8V3V - chains A and B of the 4 polymer chains in the assembly; structure by electron microscopy, 3.60 A resolution.

[Chain A (and B)]
Protein: Acyl-Coenzyme A dehydrogenase family, member 11
Organism: Mus musculus
Notes: chain B of this document is another copy of the same molecule, construct and numbering; everything in this record applies to it too
Reference sequence: A0A0R4J0I6 (A0A0R4J0I6_MOUSE); residues 2-779 here = UniProt positions 2-779
Chain sequence (778 residues; row label = number of the first residue in the row):
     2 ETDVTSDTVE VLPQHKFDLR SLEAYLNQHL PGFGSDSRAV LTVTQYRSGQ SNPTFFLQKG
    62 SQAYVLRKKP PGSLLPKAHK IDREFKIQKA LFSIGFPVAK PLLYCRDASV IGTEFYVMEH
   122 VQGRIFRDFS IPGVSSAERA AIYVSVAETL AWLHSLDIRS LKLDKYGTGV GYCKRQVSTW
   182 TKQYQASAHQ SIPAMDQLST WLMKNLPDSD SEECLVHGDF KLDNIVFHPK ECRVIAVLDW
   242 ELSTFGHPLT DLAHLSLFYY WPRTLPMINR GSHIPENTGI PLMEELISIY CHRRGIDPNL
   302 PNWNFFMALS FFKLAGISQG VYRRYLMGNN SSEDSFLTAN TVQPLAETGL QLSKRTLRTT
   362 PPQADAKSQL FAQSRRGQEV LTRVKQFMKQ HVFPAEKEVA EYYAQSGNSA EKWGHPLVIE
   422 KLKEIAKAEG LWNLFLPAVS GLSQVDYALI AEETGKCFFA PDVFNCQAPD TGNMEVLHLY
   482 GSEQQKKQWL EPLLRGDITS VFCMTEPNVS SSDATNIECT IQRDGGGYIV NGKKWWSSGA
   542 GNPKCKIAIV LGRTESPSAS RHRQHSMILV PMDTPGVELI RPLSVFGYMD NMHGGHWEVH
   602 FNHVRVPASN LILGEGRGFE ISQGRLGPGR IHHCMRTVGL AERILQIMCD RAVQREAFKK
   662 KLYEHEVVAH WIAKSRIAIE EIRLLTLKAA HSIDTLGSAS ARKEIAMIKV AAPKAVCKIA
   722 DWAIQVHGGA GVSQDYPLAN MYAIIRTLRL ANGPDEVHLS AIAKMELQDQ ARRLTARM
Not modelled in the structure: 2-53, 60-65, 70-80, 95-117, 158-171, 209-214, 246-247, 329-338, 364-374, 406-415, 507-519, 525-527, 555-563, 594-596, 613-625, 657-665, 730-736, 751-756, 776-779
Construct notes: engineered mutation Asn753 (Asp in A0A0R4J0I6)
Residues lining bound ligands:
  - FAD (flavin-adenine dinucleotide), molecule 1: Phe503, Cys504, Met505, Thr506, Trp536, Trp537, Ser538, Ser539, His597, Thr748, Glu757, Val758
  - FAD, molecule 2: His666, Val668, Val669, Gln726, Val727, His728, Gly729
Reported in the primary citation:
  - catalytic residues: Asp220 (from molecular simulation)
  - contacts within the chain: Asp220-Asn225 (hydrogen bond) (from molecular simulation)
  - mutagenesis - R637K: decreased catalytic activity

[Chain A / chain B interface]
Contacting residue pairs (9):
  Phe587(A) - Phe587(B)
  Phe587(A) - Tyr589(B)  hydrogen bond (backbone-side chain)
  Phe587(A) - Tyr743(B)  hydrophobic
  Gly588(A) - Tyr589(B)
  Tyr589(A) - Phe587(B)  hydrogen bond (side chain-backbone)
  Tyr589(A) - Gly588(B)
  Gln726(A) - Arg750(B)
  Tyr743(A) - Phe587(B)  hydrophobic
  Arg750(A) - Gln726(B)

[In short]
Chain A and chain B each contribute 6 residues to their interface, with 2 hydrogen bonds. The hydrogen-bonded
pair is Phe587(A)-Tyr589(B). Ligands of chain A: flavin-adenine dinucleotide. From the paper: the catalytic
residue Asp220(A); R637K of chain A reduces catalytic activity.
Chain A and chain B are both Acyl-Coenzyme A dehydrogenase family, member 11 (Mus musculus); the structure,
ACAD11 D753N with 4-phosphovaleryl-CoA, was determined by electron microscopy together with 8V3U from the same
study.
